Entry 8EXM (X-ray diffraction, 2.35 A resolution); this record covers chains A and D.

== Chain A ==
Protein: Tyrosine-protein phosphatase non-receptor type 1
From: Homo sapiens
Notes: EC 3.1.3.48
UniProtKB: P18031 (PTN1_HUMAN); residue numbers follow UniProt; this construct covers 1-299
Amino-acid sequence (299 residues; each row starts with the number of its first residue):
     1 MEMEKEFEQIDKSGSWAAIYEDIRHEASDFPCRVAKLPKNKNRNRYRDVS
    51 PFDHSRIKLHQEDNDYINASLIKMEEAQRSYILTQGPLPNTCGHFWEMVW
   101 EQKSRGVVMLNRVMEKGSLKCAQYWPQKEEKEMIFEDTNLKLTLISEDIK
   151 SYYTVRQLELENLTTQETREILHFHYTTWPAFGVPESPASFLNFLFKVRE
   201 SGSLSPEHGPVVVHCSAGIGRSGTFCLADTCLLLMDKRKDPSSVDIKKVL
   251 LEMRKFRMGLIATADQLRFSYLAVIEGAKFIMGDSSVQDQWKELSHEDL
Disordered / not traced: 1
Differences from the reference sequence: conflict E21 (Gln in P18031); engineered mutation A181 (Asp in P18031), A262 (Gln in P18031)
UniProt features mapped onto this chain:
  - active site: C215 (Phosphocysteine intermediate)
  - binding site (substrate): C215 to R221
  - modified residue: M1 (N-acetylmethionine), Y20 (Phosphotyrosine), S50 (Phosphoserine), Y66 (Phosphotyrosine), C215 (Cysteine persulfide), S242 (Phosphoserine), S243 (Phosphoserine)
  - cross-link: C215 to S216 (N,N-(cysteine-1,S-diyl)serine (Cys-Ser))
  - mutagenesis: S50 (S50A/D: No phosphorylation), C215 (C215S: Catalytically inactive mutant; abolishes sulfhydration)
Reported in the primary citation:
  - catalytic residues: C215 (citing earlier work)
  - mutagenesis - D181A/C215A/Q262A: abolished catalytic activity
  - specificity-determining residues: R47

== Chain D ==
Protein: Tyrosine-protein kinase JAK3 activation loop peptide
Notes: EC 2.7.10.2; fragment: residues 973-988 of JAK3
UniProtKB: P52333 (JAK3_HUMAN); residues 1154-1169 here correspond to UniProt positions 973-988 (UniProt number = residue number - 181)
Amino-acid sequence (16 residues; row label = number of the first residue in the row):
  1154 LLPLDKDYYVVREPGQ
Disordered / not traced: 1154-1159, 1164-1169
UniProt features mapped onto this chain:
  - modified residue (Phosphotyrosine): Y1161, Y1162

== How chain A and chain D interact ==
Pairs across the interface - 11 pairs, chain A then chain D:
  Y46(A) - D1160(D)
  Y46(A) - Y1161(D)
  R47(A) - D1160(D)  salt bridge
  D48(A) - Y1161(D)
  D48(A) - Y1162(D)  hydrogen bond (side chain-backbone)
  D48(A) - V1163(D)  hydrogen bond (side chain-backbone)
  V49(A) - Y1162(D)  hydrophobic
  F182(A) - Y1162(D)
  A217(A) - Y1162(D)  hydrophobic
  I219(A) - Y1162(D)  hydrophobic
  A262(A) - Y1162(D)
Interface residues without a listed pair, chain A (9 interface residues in all): G220

== Summary ==
9 residues of chain A and 4 residues of chain D are in contact, with 2 hydrogen bonds and 1 salt bridge. Polar
pairs include R47(A)-D1160(D), D48(A)-Y1162(D) and D48(A)-V1163(D). From the paper: the catalytic residue
C215(A); D181A/C215A/Q262A of chain A abolish catalytic activity.
Chain A is Tyrosine-protein phosphatase non-receptor type 1 (Homo sapiens) and chain D is Tyrosine-protein
kinase JAK3 activation loop peptide; the structure, Crystal structure of PTP1B D181A/Q262A phosphatase domain
with a JAK3 activation loop phosphopeptide, was determined by X-ray diffraction together with 8EXJ, 8EXK,
8EXN, 8EYA, 8EYB, 8EYC and 8F88 from the same study.
